Entry 6PSD (X-ray diffraction, 2.66 A resolution); this record covers chains E and F.

[Chain E]
Molecule: EF-hand calcium-binding domain-containing protein 4B
Source organism: Homo sapiens
UniProt: Q9BSW2 (EFC4B_HUMAN), isoform Q9BSW2-2; residue numbers follow UniProt; this construct covers 47-121
Sequence (76 residues; row label = number of the first residue in the row):
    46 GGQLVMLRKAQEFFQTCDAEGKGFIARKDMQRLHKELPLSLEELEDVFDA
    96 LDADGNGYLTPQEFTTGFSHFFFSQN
Disordered / not traced: 46, 120-121
Construct notes: expression tag (46)
Swiss-Prot annotation at these positions:
  - binding site (Ca(2+)): Asp-97, Asp-99, Asn-101, Tyr-103, Glu-108
  - mutagenesis: Asp-63 (D63A: Loss of calcium-binding and interaction with the dynein-dynactin complex; when associated with A-65; A-97 and A-99), Glu-65 (E65A: Loss of calcium-binding and interaction with the dynein-dynactin complex; when associated with A-63; A-97 and A-99), Asp-97 to Asp-99 (In EF2MUT; enhanced STIM1 clustering and elevated cytoplasmic Ca2+, thereby causing cell death in T-cells. Loss of calcium-binding ...), Asp-97 (D97A: Loss of calcium-binding and interaction with the dynein-dynactin complex; when associated with A-63; A-65 and A-99), Asp-99 (D99A: Loss of calcium-binding and interaction with the dynein-dynactin complex; when associated with A-63; A-65 and A-97)
Metal / ion sites: Ca2+: Asp-97, Asp-99, Asn-101, Tyr-103, Glu-108

[Chain F]
Molecule: cDNA FLJ10219 fis, clone HEMBA1007018, highly similar to Cytoplasmic dynein 1 light intermediate chain 1
UniProt: B3KM42 (B3KM42_HUMAN); residues 433-457 here correspond to UniProt positions 287-311 (UniProt number = residue number - 146)
Sequence (25 residues; each row starts with the number of its first residue):
   433 NMKAGATSEGVLANFFNSLLSKKTG
Disordered / not traced: 433-440, 454-457

[Chain E / chain F interface]
Pairs across the interface (18):
  Lys-54(E) / Leu-452(F)
  Phe-58(E) / Leu-451(F)
  Phe-58(E) / Leu-452(F)  hydrophobic
  Met-75(E) / Phe-447(F)  hydrophobic
  Leu-78(E) / Phe-447(F)  hydrophobic
  Leu-82(E) / Phe-447(F)  hydrophobic
  Leu-82(E) / Ser-450(F)
  Leu-84(E) / Ser-450(F)
  Glu-88(E) / Val-443(F)
  Val-92(E) / Val-443(F)
  Val-92(E) / Leu-444(F)  hydrophobic
  Val-92(E) / Phe-447(F)  hydrophobic
  Ala-95(E) / Leu-444(F)  hydrophobic
  Leu-96(E) / Leu-444(F)  hydrophobic
  Phe-113(E) / Phe-448(F)  hydrophobic
  Phe-116(E) / Ala-445(F)  hydrophobic
  Phe-116(E) / Phe-448(F)  hydrophobic
  Phe-116(E) / Asn-449(F)
Also at the interface, not in a pair above, chain E (19 interface residues in all): Thr-61, Cys-62, Pro-83, Leu-89, Asp-91, Phe-109, Gly-112
Also at the interface, not in a pair above, chain F (10 interface residues in all): Asn-446
Interface features reported in the paper:
  - hot spots on chain E (mutagenesis) - F58D: abolished binding to cDNA FLJ10219 fis, clone HEMBA1007018, highly similar to Cytoplasmic dynein 1 light intermediate chain 1 (chain F)

[Summary]
19 residues of chain E and 10 residues of chain F are in contact. Curated annotation (UniProt) lists 5
Ca2+-binding residues and 5 mutagenesis sites on chain E. The paper reports that F58D of chain E abolishes
binding to cDNA FLJ10219 fis, clone HEMBA1007018, highly similar to Cytoplasmic dynein 1 light intermediate
chain 1 (chain F).
Chain E is EF-hand calcium-binding domain-containing protein 4B (Homo sapiens) and chain F is cDNA FLJ10219
fis, clone HEMBA1007018, highly similar to Cytoplasmic dynein 1 light intermediate chain 1; the structure,
Complex of CRACR2a with a Dynein Light Intermediate Chain Peptide, was determined by X-ray diffraction,
deposited together with 6PSE.
